Entry 6WUL (electron microscopy, 3.20 A resolution); this record covers chains C and F of the 6 polymer chains in the assembly.

[Chain C (and F)]
Molecule: Tom37 domain-containing protein
From: Thermothelomyces thermophilus
Notes: chain F of this document is another copy of the same molecule, construct and numbering; everything in this record applies to it too
Reference sequence: G2Q6R7 (G2Q6R7_MYCTT); numbering as in UniProt (aligned over 1-445)
Amino-acid sequence (479 residues; row label = number of the first residue in the row; note: 1 number in that range is skipped by the numbering (no residue carries it; nothing is unmodelled there); numbers below 1 keep their minus sign (Met-34 is residue -34)):
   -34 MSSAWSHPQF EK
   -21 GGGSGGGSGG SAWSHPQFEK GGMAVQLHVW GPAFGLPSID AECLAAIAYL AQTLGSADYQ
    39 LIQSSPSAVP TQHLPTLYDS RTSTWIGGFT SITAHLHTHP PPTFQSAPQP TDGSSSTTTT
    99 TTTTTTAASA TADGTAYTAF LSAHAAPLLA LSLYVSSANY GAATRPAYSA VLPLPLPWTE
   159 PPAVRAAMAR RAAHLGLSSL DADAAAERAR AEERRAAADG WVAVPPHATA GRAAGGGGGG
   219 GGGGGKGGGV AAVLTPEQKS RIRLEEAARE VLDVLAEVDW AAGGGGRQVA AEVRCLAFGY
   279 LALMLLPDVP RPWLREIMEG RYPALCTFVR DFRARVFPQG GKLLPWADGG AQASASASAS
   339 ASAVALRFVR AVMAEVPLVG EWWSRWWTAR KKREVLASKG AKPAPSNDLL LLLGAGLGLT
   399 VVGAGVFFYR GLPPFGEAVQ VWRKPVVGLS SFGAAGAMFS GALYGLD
Disordered / not traced: -34 to -33, -21 to 1, 76-104, 179-236, 425-445
Construct notes: expression tag (-34 to -23, -21 to 0)

[Chain C / chain F interface]
Residue-residue contacts (26):
  Ser135(C) with Glu415(F); Val417(F)
  Tyr138(C) with Glu415(F)
  Gly139(C) with Glu415(F)
  Arg143(C) with Pro412(F), hydrogen bond (side chain-backbone); Phe413(F); Glu415(F), salt bridge
  Trp156(C) with Leu410(F), hydrophobic; Pro411(F); Phe413(F)
  Pro160(C) with Pro411(F), hydrophobic
  Asp286(C) with Arg421(F)
  Val354(C) with Val404(F), hydrophobic
  Val404(C) with Val354(F), hydrophobic
  Leu410(C) with Trp156(F), hydrophobic
  Pro411(C) with Trp156(F); Pro160(F), hydrophobic
  Pro412(C) with Arg143(F), hydrogen bond (backbone-side chain)
  Phe413(C) with Arg143(F); Trp156(F)
  Glu415(C) with Ser135(F); Tyr138(F); Gly139(F); Arg143(F), salt bridge
  Val417(C) with Ser135(F)
  Arg421(C) with Asp286(F)
Interface residues without a listed pair, chain C (23 interface residues in all): Ala136, Ala140, Pro288, Arg289, Phe346, Gly414, Val419
Interface residues without a listed pair, chain F (23 interface residues in all): Ala136, Ala140, Pro288, Arg289, Phe346, Gly414, Val419

[In short]
Chain C and chain F each contribute 23 residues to their interface; the contacts include 2 hydrogen bonds and
2 salt bridges. Polar contacts include Arg143(C)-Glu415(F) and Arg143(C)-Pro412(F).
Both chains are Tom37 domain-containing protein (Thermothelomyces thermophilus). Entry 6WUL (Mitochondrial SAM
complex - dimer 1 in detergent) was determined by electron microscopy, deposited together with 6WUH, 6WUJ,
6WUM, 6WUN and 6WUT.
